5K3Y - chains A and D; structure by X-ray diffraction, 1.60 A resolution.

Chain A:
Molecule: Aurora kinase B-A
From: Xenopus laevis
Notes: EC 2.7.11.1
UniProt: Q6DE08 (AUKBA_XENLA); residue numbers follow UniProt; this construct covers 78-356
Amino-acid sequence (280 residues; each row starts with the number of its first residue):
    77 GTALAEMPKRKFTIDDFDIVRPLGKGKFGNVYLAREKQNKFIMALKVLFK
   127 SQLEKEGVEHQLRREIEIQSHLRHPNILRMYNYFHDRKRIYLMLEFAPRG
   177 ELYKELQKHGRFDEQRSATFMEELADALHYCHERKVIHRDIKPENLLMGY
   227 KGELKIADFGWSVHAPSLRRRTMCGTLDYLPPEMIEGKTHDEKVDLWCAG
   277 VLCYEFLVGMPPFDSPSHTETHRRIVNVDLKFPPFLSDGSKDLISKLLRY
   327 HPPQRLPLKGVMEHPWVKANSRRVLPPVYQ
Disordered / not traced: 77-87, 356
Modified residues: Thr248 (phosphothreonine; TPO)
Sequence notes: expression tag (77); conflict Val96 (Gly in Q6DE08)
Residues lining bound ligands: 6Q4 (N-methyl-N-(1-methylpiperidin-4-yl)-4-{[4-({(1R,2S)-2-[(propan-2-yl)carbamoyl]cyclopentyl}amino)-5-(trifluoromethyl)pyrimidin-2-yl]amino}benzamide): Leu99, Gly100, Lys101, Gly102, Lys103, Val107, Ala120, Leu154, Leu170, Glu171, Phe172, Ala173, Pro174, Arg175, Gly176, Glu177, Lys180, Glu220, Asn221, Leu223, Ala233, Asp234
Swiss-Prot annotation at these positions:
  - active site: Asp216 (Proton acceptor)
  - binding site (ATP): Leu99 to Val107, Lys122

Chain D:
Molecule: Inner centromere protein A
From: Xenopus laevis
UniProt: O13024 (INCEA_XENLA); numbering as in UniProt (aligned over 790-847)
Amino-acid sequence (59 residues; row label = number of the first residue in the row):
   789 MDESQPRKPIPAWASGNLLTQAIRQQYYKPIDVDRMYGTIDSPKLEELFN
   839 KSKPRYFKR
Disordered / not traced: 789-804, 841-847
Sequence notes: initiating methionine (789)
Swiss-Prot annotation at these positions:
  - mutagenesis: Phe837 (F837A: Disrupts interaction with aurkb-a)

Chain A / chain D interface:
Residue-residue contacts (55; chain A residue first):
  Phe88(A) with Tyr825(D), hydrophobic; Ile828(D), hydrophobic
  Leu109(A) with Leu807(D), hydrophobic
  Glu112(A) with Tyr825(D), hydrogen bond
  Asn115(A) with Met824(D), hydrogen bond; Tyr825(D)
  Phe117(A) with Gln814(D); Ile819(D), hydrophobic; Val821(D), hydrophobic; Tyr825(D)
  Ile118(A) with Ala810(D), hydrophobic; Gln814(D), hydrogen bond (backbone-side chain)
  Met119(A) with Tyr825(D)
  Lys126(A) with Leu836(D); Phe837(D); Asn838(D), hydrogen bond (side chain-backbone)
  Leu129(A) with Phe837(D), hydrophobic
  Glu135(A) with Phe837(D)
  Arg139(A) with Leu833(D); Glu834(D)
  Ile142(A) with Leu833(D), hydrophobic; Leu836(D), hydrophobic
  Glu143(A) with Leu833(D)
  Arg149(A) with Asp822(D), salt bridge
  Arg155(A) with Val821(D); Asp822(D), salt bridge
  Tyr157(A) with Val821(D), hydrophobic
  Asn158(A) with Tyr825(D), hydrogen bond (side chain-backbone); Ile828(D), hydrogen bond (side chain-backbone); Ser830(D), hydrogen bond
  Tyr159(A) with Pro831(D)
  His161(A) with Pro831(D); Glu835(D); Leu836(D); Asn838(D); Lys839(D); Ser840(D), hydrogen bond (backbone-side chain)
  Asp162(A) with Ser840(D)
  Ile166(A) with Leu836(D); Phe837(D), hydrophobic
  Met169(A) with Tyr825(D), hydrophobic
  Phe172(A) with Ile811(D), hydrophobic
  Pro174(A) with Ile811(D), hydrophobic
  Tyr226(A) with Arg812(D); Tyr815(D), hydrophobic
  Lys227(A) with Tyr815(D); Tyr816(D)
  Glu229(A) with Tyr815(D)
  Pro352(A) with Tyr815(D), hydrophobic
  Pro353(A) with Tyr815(D); Pro818(D)
  Val354(A) with Pro818(D)
  Tyr355(A) with Pro818(D); Ile819(D); Asp820(D)
Interface residues without a listed pair, chain A (39 interface residues in all): Val96, Lys116, Glu130, Leu138, Phe160, Arg163, Val350, Leu351
Interface residues without a listed pair, chain D (26 interface residues in all): Gly826

Summary:
39 residues of chain A face 26 of chain D across their interface; the contacts include 8 hydrogen bonds and 2
salt bridges. Among the polar pairs are Arg149(A)-Asp822(D), Arg155(A)-Asp822(D) and Glu112(A)-Tyr825(D).
Chain A binds compound 6Q4.
Chain A is Aurora kinase B-A and chain D is Inner centromere protein A, both from Xenopus laevis; the
structure, Crystal structure of AuroraB/INCENP in complex with BI 811283, was determined by X-ray diffraction,
deposited together with 5EYK and 5EYM.
